Entry 7LL2 (electron microscopy, 3.73 A resolution); this record covers chains B and F of the 12 polymer chains in the assembly.

== Chain B (and F) ==
Protein: Envelope glycoprotein gp41
Organism: Human immunodeficiency virus 1
Notes: chain F of this document is another copy of the same molecule, construct and numbering; everything in this record applies to it too
UniProtKB: Q2N0S7 (Q2N0S7_9HIV1); residues 512-664 here correspond to UniProt positions 509-661 (UniProt number = residue number - 3)
Sequence (153 residues; numbered 512 to 664; the number before each row is that of its first residue):
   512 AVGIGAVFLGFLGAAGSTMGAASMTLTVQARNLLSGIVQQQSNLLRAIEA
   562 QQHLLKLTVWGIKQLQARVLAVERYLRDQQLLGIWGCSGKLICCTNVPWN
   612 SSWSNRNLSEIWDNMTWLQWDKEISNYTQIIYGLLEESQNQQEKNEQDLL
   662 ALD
Disordered / not traced: 512-519, 555-563
Sequence notes: conflict Cys-605 (Thr602 in Q2N0S7)

== Chain B / chain F interface ==
Contacting residue pairs - 31 pairs, chain B then chain F:
  Val-570(B) / Leu-566(F)  hydrophobic
  Lys-574(B) / Leu-565(F)
  Leu-576(B) / Leu-576(F)  hydrophobic
  Val-580(B) / Leu-576(F)  hydrophobic
  Val-580(B) / Arg-579(F)
  Val-580(B) / Val-580(F)  hydrophobic
  Glu-584(B) / Ile-548(F)
  Glu-584(B) / Arg-579(F)  salt bridge
  Leu-587(B) / Leu-545(F)  hydrophobic
  Leu-587(B) / Val-583(F)  hydrophobic
  Leu-587(B) / Tyr-586(F)  hydrophobic
  Leu-587(B) / Leu-587(F)  hydrophobic
  Arg-588(B) / Ser-546(F)  hydrogen bond (side chain-backbone)
  Arg-588(B) / Ile-548(F)
  Arg-588(B) / Val-549(F)
  Arg-588(B) / Gln-552(F)  hydrogen bond
  Gln-591(B) / Ala-541(F)  hydrogen bond (side chain-backbone)
  Gln-591(B) / Arg-542(F)
  Gln-591(B) / Leu-545(F)
  Gln-591(B) / Tyr-586(F)
  Gly-594(B) / Gly-600(F)
  Ile-595(B) / Thr-538(F)
  Ile-595(B) / Arg-542(F)
  Glu-647(B) / Thr-538(F)  hydrogen bond
  Glu-647(B) / Arg-542(F)  salt bridge
  Asn-651(B) / Met-535(F)
  Glu-654(B) / Lys-601(F)
  Glu-654(B) / Leu-602(F)  hydrogen bond (side chain-backbone)
  Glu-654(B) / Ile-603(F)  hydrogen bond (side chain-backbone)
  Gln-658(B) / Ile-603(F)
  Gln-658(B) / Cys-605(F)
Also at the interface, not in a pair above, chain B (19 interface residues in all): Leu-581, Leu-592, Ser-599, Lys-655, Leu-661
Also at the interface, not in a pair above, chain F (23 interface residues in all): Ser-534

== Overview ==
19 residues of chain B face 23 of chain F across their interface; the contacts include 6 hydrogen bonds and 2
salt bridges. Polar contacts include Glu-584(B)/Arg-579(F), Glu-647(B)/Arg-542(F) and Arg-588(B)/Ser-546(F).
Both chains are Envelope glycoprotein gp41 (Human immunodeficiency virus 1). Entry 7LL2 (Cryo-EM structure of
BG505 DS-SOSIP in complex with Glycan276-Dependent Broadly Neutralizing Antibody VRC33.01 Fab) was determined
by electron microscopy together with 7LG6 and 7LL1 from the same study.
